7B3C - chains B and C of the 5 polymer chains in the assembly; structure by electron microscopy, 3.40 A resolution.

== Chain B ==
Molecule: Non-structural protein 8
From: Severe acute respiratory syndrome coronavirus 2
Reference sequence: P0DTD1 (R1AB_SARS2); residues 1-198 here correspond to UniProt positions 3943-4140 (UniProt number = residue number + 3942)
Chain sequence (201 residues; row label = number of the first residue in the row; numbers below 1 keep their minus sign (Ser-2 is residue -2)):
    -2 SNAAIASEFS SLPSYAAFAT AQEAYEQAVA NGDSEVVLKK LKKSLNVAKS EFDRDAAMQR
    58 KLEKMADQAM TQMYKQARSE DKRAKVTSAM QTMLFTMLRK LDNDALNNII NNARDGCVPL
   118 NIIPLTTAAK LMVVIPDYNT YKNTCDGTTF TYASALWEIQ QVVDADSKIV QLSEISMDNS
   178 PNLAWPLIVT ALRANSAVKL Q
Unresolved in the structure: -2 to 76, 192-198
Differences from the reference sequence: expression tag (-2 to 0)
UniProt features mapped onto this chain:
  - site: Gln198 (Cleavage)

== Chain C ==
Molecule: Non-structural protein 7
From: Severe acute respiratory syndrome coronavirus 2
Reference sequence: P0DTD1 (R1AB_SARS2); residues 1-83 here correspond to UniProt positions 3860-3942 (UniProt number = residue number + 3859)
Chain sequence (86 residues; numbered -2 to 83; the number before each row is that of its first residue; numbers below 1 keep their minus sign (Ser-2 is residue -2)):
    -2 SNASKMSDVK CTSVVLLSVL QQLRVESSSK LWAQCVQLHN DILLAKDTTE AFEKMVSLLS
    58 VLLSMQGAVD INKLCEEMLD NRATLQ
Unresolved in the structure: -2 to 0, 63-83
Differences from the reference sequence: expression tag (-2 to 0)
UniProt features mapped onto this chain:
  - site: Gln83 (Cleavage)

== Interface between chain B and chain C ==
Pairs across the interface (7; chain B residue first):
  Ala162(B) - Ser26(C)
  Asp163(B) - Ser24(C)
  Asp163(B) - Ser25(C)
  Asp163(B) - Ser26(C)  hydrogen bond
  Pro178(B) - Lys27(C)  hydrogen bond (backbone-side chain)
  Asn179(B) - Lys27(C)
  Leu180(B) - Lys27(C)
Other interface residues (no listed pair), chain B (6 interface residues in all): Ala181

== In short ==
6 residues of chain B and 4 residues of chain C are in contact; the contacts include 2 hydrogen bonds. Among
the polar pairs are Asp163(B)-Ser26(C) and Pro178(B)-Lys27(C).
Chain B is Non-structural protein 8 and chain C is Non-structural protein 7, both from Severe acute
respiratory syndrome coronavirus 2; the structure, Structure of elongating SARS-CoV-2 RNA-dependent RNA
polymerase with Remdesivir at position -4 (structure 2), was determined by electron microscopy, deposited
together with 7B3B.
